PDB entry 6TPY | X-ray diffraction, 1.80 A resolution | chain AAA

== Chain AAA ==
Molecule: Bromodomain-containing protein 4
From: Homo sapiens
Reference sequence: O60885 (BRD4_HUMAN); residues 44-168 here = UniProt positions 44-168
Chain sequence (127 residues; numbered 42 to 168; the number before each row is that of its first residue):
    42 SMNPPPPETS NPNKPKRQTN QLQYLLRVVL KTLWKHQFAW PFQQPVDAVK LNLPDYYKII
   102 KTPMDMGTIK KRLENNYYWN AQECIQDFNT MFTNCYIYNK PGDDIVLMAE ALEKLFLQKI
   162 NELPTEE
Construct notes: expression tag (42-43)
Residues lining bound ligands: NUB (1,3-dimethyl-5-[1-(oxan-4-ylmethyl)benzimidazol-2-yl]pyridin-2-one): Trp81, Pro82, Phe83, Val87, Lys91, Leu92, Leu94, Tyr97, Cys136, Tyr139, Asn140, Asp145, Ile146, Met149

== In short ==
Ligands of chain AAA: compound NUB.
Chain AAA is Bromodomain-containing protein 4 (Homo sapiens); the structure, N-TERMINAL BROMODOMAIN OF HUMAN
BRD4 WITH 1,3-dimethyl-5-(1-((tetrahydro-2H-pyran-4-yl)methyl)-1H-benzo[d]imidazol-2-yl)pyridin-2(1H)-one, was
determined by X-ray diffraction (same publication as 6TQ2, 6TPX, 6TPZ and 6TQ1).
